4I06 - chains A and B of the 3 polymer chains in the assembly; structure by X-ray diffraction, 1.80 A resolution.

# Chain A (and B)
Molecule: Arginase-2, mitochondrial
From: Homo sapiens
Notes: EC 3.5.3.1; chain B of this document is another copy of the same molecule, construct and numbering; everything in this record applies to it too
Reference sequence: P78540 (ARGI2_HUMAN); residue numbers follow UniProt; this construct covers 24-329
Sequence (306 residues; numbered 24 to 329; the number before each row is that of its first residue):
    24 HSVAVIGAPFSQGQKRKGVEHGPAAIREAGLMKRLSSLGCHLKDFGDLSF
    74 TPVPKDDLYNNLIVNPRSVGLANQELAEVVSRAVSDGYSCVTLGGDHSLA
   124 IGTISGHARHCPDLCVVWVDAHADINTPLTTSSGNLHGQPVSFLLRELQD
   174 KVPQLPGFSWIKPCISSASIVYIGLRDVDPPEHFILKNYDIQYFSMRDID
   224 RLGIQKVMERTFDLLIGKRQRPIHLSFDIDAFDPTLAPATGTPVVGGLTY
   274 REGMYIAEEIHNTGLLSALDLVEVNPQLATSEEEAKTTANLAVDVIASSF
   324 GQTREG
Curated features (UniProtKB/Swiss-Prot):
  - binding site (Mn(2+)): His120, Asp143, His145, Asp147, Asp251, Asp253
  - binding site (substrate): His145 to Asn149, Ser156 to Asn158, Asp202, Thr265, Glu296
Bound ions: Mn2+ site 1: His120, Asp143, Asp147, Asp251 (together with X8A); Mn2+ site 2: Asp143, His145, Asp251, Asp253 (together with X8A)
Residues lining bound ligands:
  - benzamidine (BEN): Asn83, Asn84, Leu85
  - X8A ([(5R)-5-carboxy-5-(methylamino)-7-(piperidin-1-yl)heptyl](trihydroxy)borate(1-)): His120, Asp143, His145, Asp147, Asn149, Thr154, Ser155, Ser156, His160, Gly161, Asp200, Asp202, Glu205, Asp251, Asp253, Thr265, Glu296

# Interface between chain A and chain B
Contacting residue pairs (26; chain A residue first):
  Gln228(A) - Arg224(B)
  Tyr273(A) - Val268(B)
  Tyr273(A) - Gly269(B)
  Arg274(A) - Met219(B)
  Arg274(A) - Ile222(B)
  Arg274(A) - Asp223(B)  salt bridge
  Arg274(A) - Gly269(B)
  Arg274(A) - Gly270(B)  hydrogen bond (side chain-backbone)
  Arg274(A) - Glu275(B)  salt bridge
  Tyr278(A) - Arg220(B)
  Tyr278(A) - Arg224(B)  hydrogen bond
  Glu281(A) - Arg220(B)  salt bridge
  Glu282(A) - Arg220(B)  salt bridge
  Asn285(A) - Arg220(B)
  Arg327(A) - Leu198(B)
  Arg327(A) - Arg199(B)
  Arg327(A) - Asp200(B)
  Arg327(A) - Met219(B)
  Arg327(A) - Arg220(B)
  Arg327(A) - Asp223(B)  salt bridge
  Glu328(A) - Val201(B)
  Glu328(A) - His206(B)  salt bridge
  Glu328(A) - Lys210(B)
  Glu328(A) - Tyr216(B)  hydrogen bond
  Gly329(A) - Val201(B)
  Gly329(A) - His206(B)
Other interface residues (no listed pair), chain A (11 interface residues in all): Asp317
Other interface residues (no listed pair), chain B (20 interface residues in all): Pro203, Ser218, Leu271, Thr272

# Overview
Chain A and chain B form an interface of 11 and 20 residues respectively, with 3 hydrogen bonds and 6 salt
bridges. Polar contacts include Arg274(A)-Asp223(B), Arg274(A)-Glu275(B) and Glu281(A)-Arg220(B). Ligands of
chain A: benzamidine and compound X8A.
Chain A and chain B are both Arginase-2, mitochondrial (Homo sapiens); the structure, Crystal structure of
human Arginase-2 complexed with inhibitor 14, was determined by X-ray diffraction together with 4HWW, 4HXQ and
4HZE from the same study.
